6FEA - chains D and E of the 6 polymer chains in the assembly; structure by X-ray diffraction, 1.20 A resolution.

Chain D:
Protein: Nitrogenase protein alpha chain
Organism: Azotobacter vinelandii DJ
Notes: EC 1.18.6.1
UniProtKB: C1DI25 (C1DI25_AZOVD); residues 1-474 here = UniProt positions 1-474
Chain sequence (474 residues; each row starts with the number of its first residue):
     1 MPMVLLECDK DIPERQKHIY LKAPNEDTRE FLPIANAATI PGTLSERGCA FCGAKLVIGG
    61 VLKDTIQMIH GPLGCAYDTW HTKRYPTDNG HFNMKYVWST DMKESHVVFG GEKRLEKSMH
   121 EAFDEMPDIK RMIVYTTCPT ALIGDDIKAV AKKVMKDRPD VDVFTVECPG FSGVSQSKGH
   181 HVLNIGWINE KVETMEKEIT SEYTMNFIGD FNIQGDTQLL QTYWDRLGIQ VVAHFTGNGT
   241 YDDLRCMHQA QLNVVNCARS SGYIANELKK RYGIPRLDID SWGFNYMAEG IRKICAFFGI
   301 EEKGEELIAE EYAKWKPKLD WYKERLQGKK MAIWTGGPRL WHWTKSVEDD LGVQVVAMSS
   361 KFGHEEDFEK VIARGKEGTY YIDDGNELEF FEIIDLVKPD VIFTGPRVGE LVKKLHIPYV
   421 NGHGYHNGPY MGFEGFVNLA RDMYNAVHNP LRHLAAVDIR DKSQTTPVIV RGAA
Not modelled in the structure: 1, 463-474
Metal / ion sites: fe(8)-S(7) cluster Fe: Cys49, Cys75, Cys138 (shared with Cys31(E), Cys56(E), Cys115(E), Ser153(E) of chain E); FeV Fe: Cys257, His423 (together with 3-hydroxy-3-carboxy-adipic acid, carbonate ion); Zn2+: His448 (shared with 1 residue of chain B)
Small-molecule neighbours:
  - fe(8)-S(7) cluster (CLF): Cys49, Phe51, Pro72, Gly74, Cys75, Asp78, Thr137, Cys138, Pro169, Gly170
  - carbonate ion (CO3): Thr335, Gly336, Gly337, Pro338, Arg339, Leu340, His423
  - FeV (D6N): Val57, Lys83, Gln176, His180, Phe211, Ile213, Cys257, Arg259, Ser260, Trp282, Gly336, Pro338, Arg339, Lys361, Phe362, Gly422, His423
  - hydrosulfuric acid (H2S): Arg47, Gly48, Ser175, Gln176, Lys361, Phe362
  - 3-hydroxy-3-carboxy-adipic acid (HCA): Cys52, Leu56, Thr82, Lys83, Gln176, Lys361, Gly405, Pro406, His423

Chain E:
Protein: Vanadium nitrogenase beta subunit, vnfK
Organism: Azotobacter vinelandii DJ
Notes: EC 1.18.6.1
UniProtKB: C1DI23 (C1DI23_AZOVD); residue numbers follow UniProt; this construct covers 1-475
Chain sequence (475 residues; numbered 1 to 475; the number before each row is that of its first residue):
     1 MSNCELTVLK PAEVKLSPRD REGIINPMYD CQPAGAQYAG IGIKDCIPLV HGGQGCTMFV
    61 RLLFAQHFKE NFDVASTSLH EESAVFGGAK RVEEGVLVLA RRYPNLRVIP IITTCSTEVI
   121 GDDIEGSIRV CNRALEAEFP DRKIYLAPVH TPSFKGSHVT GYAECVKSVF KTITDAHGKG
   181 QPSGKLNVFP GWVNPGDVVL LKRYFKEMDV EANIYMDTED FDSPMLPNKS IETHGRTTVE
   241 DIADSANALA TLSLARYEGN TTGELLQKTF AVPNALVNTP YGIKNTDDML RKIAEVTGKE
   301 IPESLVRERG IALDALADLA HMFFANKKVA IFGHPDLVLG LAQFCMEVEL EPVLLLIGDD
   361 QGNKYKKDPR IEELKNTAHF DIEIVHNADL WELEKRINAG LQLDLIMGHS KGRYVAIEAN
   421 IPMVRVGFPT FDRAGLYRKP SIGYQGAMEL GEMIANAMFA HMEYTRNKEW ILNTW
Not modelled in the structure: 1-11
Metal / ion sites: fe(8)-S(7) cluster Fe: Cys31, Cys56, Cys115, Ser153 (shared with Cys49(D), Cys75(D), Cys138(D) of chain D); Mg2+ site 1: Glu70 (shared with 1 residue of chain B); Mg2+ site 2: Asp314 (shared with 1 residue of chain B); Zn2+: His379 (shared with 1 residue of chain A)
Small-molecule neighbours: fe(8)-S(7) cluster (CLF): Cys31, Pro33, Gly53, Gln54, Gly55, Cys56, Phe59, Thr114, Cys115, Ser153

How chain D and chain E interact:
Contacting residue pairs (144):
  Cys8(D) - Arg102(E)  hydrogen bond (backbone-side chain)
  Asp9(D) - Arg102(E)  salt bridge
  Asp11(D) - Arg101(E)
  Ile12(D) - Arg102(E)
  Ala38(D) - His80(E)
  Thr39(D) - Gln54(E)  hydrogen bond
  Thr39(D) - Ser78(E)
  Thr39(D) - His80(E)  hydrogen bond (backbone-side chain)
  Thr39(D) - Arg91(E)  hydrogen bond (backbone-side chain)
  Ile40(D) - Glu94(E)
  Pro41(D) - Ser76(E)
  Pro41(D) - Thr77(E)
  Pro41(D) - Arg91(E)
  Pro41(D) - Glu94(E)
  Pro41(D) - Gly95(E)
  Pro41(D) - Val98(E)
  Gly42(D) - Ser76(E)  hydrogen bond (backbone-backbone)
  Gly42(D) - Gly95(E)
  Gly42(D) - Val98(E)
  Gly42(D) - Leu99(E)
  Thr43(D) - Val98(E)
  Thr43(D) - Arg102(E)
  Leu44(D) - Asp73(E)
  Leu44(D) - Val74(E)
  Leu44(D) - Ala75(E)  hydrophobic
  Leu44(D) - Leu99(E)  hydrophobic
  Leu44(D) - Tyr103(E)
  Ser45(D) - Met58(E)
  Glu46(D) - Met58(E)
  Arg47(D) - Gln54(E)
  Arg47(D) - Met58(E)
  Gly48(D) - Gln54(E)
  Cys49(D) - Gly55(E)
  Cys52(D) - Phe59(E)  hydrophobic
  Pro72(D) - Ser153(E)
  Leu73(D) - Ile24(E)  hydrophobic
  Leu73(D) - Tyr29(E)
  Leu73(D) - Asp30(E)
  Leu73(D) - Cys31(E)
  Leu73(D) - Ser153(E)
  Gly74(D) - Asp30(E)
  Gly74(D) - Cys31(E)
  Tyr77(D) - Pro27(E)
  Tyr77(D) - Met28(E)
  Tyr77(D) - Tyr29(E)
  Tyr77(D) - Asp30(E)
  Tyr77(D) - Leu63(E)  hydrophobic
  Tyr77(D) - Lys411(E)  hydrogen bond (backbone-side chain)
  Tyr77(D) - Pro429(E)
  Asp78(D) - Asp30(E)
  Asp78(D) - Phe59(E)
  Thr79(D) - Phe59(E)
  Trp80(D) - Asn26(E)
  Trp80(D) - Pro27(E)
  Trp80(D) - Lys411(E)  hydrogen bond (backbone-side chain)
  His81(D) - Gln66(E)  hydrogen bond (backbone-side chain)
  His81(D) - Lys411(E)  hydrogen bond (side chain-backbone)
  His81(D) - Arg413(E)
  His81(D) - Tyr414(E)
  His81(D) - Phe431(E)
  Thr82(D) - Leu62(E)
  Lys95(D) - Asn26(E)  hydrogen bond (backbone-side chain)
  Lys95(D) - Tyr414(E)
  Lys95(D) - Glu418(E)  salt bridge
  Tyr96(D) - Asn26(E)
  Tyr96(D) - Trp391(E)  hydrophobic
  Tyr96(D) - Glu394(E)  hydrogen bond
  Val97(D) - Ile25(E)
  Val97(D) - Asn26(E)  hydrogen bond (backbone-side chain)
  Val97(D) - Pro27(E)
  Trp98(D) - Ile24(E)
  Trp98(D) - Ile25(E)
  Ser99(D) - Gly23(E)
  Ser99(D) - Ile24(E)  hydrogen bond (backbone-backbone)
  Asp101(D) - Arg19(E)  salt bridge
  Asp101(D) - Glu22(E)
  Asp101(D) - Ile24(E)
  Met102(D) - Phe154(E)
  Lys103(D) - Phe154(E)
  Lys103(D) - Asp360(E)  salt bridge
  Glu104(D) - Phe154(E)  hydrogen bond (backbone-backbone)
  Glu104(D) - Lys155(E)  salt bridge
  Val107(D) - Val119(E)  hydrophobic
  Val107(D) - Phe154(E)  hydrophobic
  Arg114(D) - Glu22(E)  salt bridge
  Lys117(D) - Glu22(E)
  Ser118(D) - Gly23(E)
  Glu121(D) - Arg21(E)
  Glu121(D) - Glu22(E)  hydrogen bond (side chain-backbone)
  Glu121(D) - Gly23(E)  hydrogen bond (side chain-backbone)
  Glu125(D) - Arg21(E)
  Glu125(D) - Trp391(E)  hydrogen bond
  Glu125(D) - Lys395(E)  salt bridge
  Met126(D) - Trp391(E)  hydrophobic
  Cys138(D) - Ser116(E)
  Pro139(D) - Cys115(E)
  Leu142(D) - Ala84(E)
  Leu142(D) - Ser116(E)
  Leu142(D) - Val119(E)  hydrophobic
  Leu142(D) - Ile120(E)  hydrophobic
  Phe171(D) - Leu79(E)
  Phe171(D) - His80(E)
  Phe171(D) - Glu81(E)  hydrogen bond (backbone-backbone)
  Phe171(D) - Ala84(E)  hydrophobic
  Ser172(D) - Glu81(E)
  Gly173(D) - His80(E)
  Gly173(D) - Glu81(E)  hydrogen bond (backbone-side chain)
  Val174(D) - Gln54(E)
  Val174(D) - His80(E)
  Ser175(D) - Gln54(E)
  Lys178(D) - Glu81(E)  salt bridge
  Asn386(D) - Arg102(E)  hydrogen bond
  Glu387(D) - Arg61(E)  salt bridge
  Glu387(D) - Asn71(E)
  Glu387(D) - Asp73(E)
  Leu388(D) - Arg102(E)
  Leu388(D) - Tyr103(E)
  Phe391(D) - Ile231(E)  hydrophobic
  Arg407(D) - Met58(E)
  Arg407(D) - Arg61(E)
  Arg407(D) - Ala65(E)
  Arg407(D) - Asn71(E)  hydrogen bond
  Glu410(D) - Ala65(E)
  Glu410(D) - Lys69(E)
  Glu410(D) - Glu70(E)  hydrogen bond (side chain-backbone)
  Leu411(D) - Asn71(E)
  Lys413(D) - Met225(E)
  Lys414(D) - Glu70(E)  salt bridge
  Lys414(D) - Ser223(E)  hydrogen bond
  Lys414(D) - Pro224(E)
  Lys414(D) - Lys229(E)
  Lys414(D) - Ile231(E)
  Lys414(D) - Thr233(E)
  Leu415(D) - Lys229(E)
  His416(D) - Met225(E)
  His416(D) - Leu226(E)  hydrogen bond (side chain-backbone)
  His416(D) - Pro227(E)
  His416(D) - Lys229(E)
  Ala455(D) - Met225(E)  hydrophobic
  Ala455(D) - Leu226(E)
  Ala455(D) - Pro227(E)
  Ala456(D) - Pro227(E)
  Val457(D) - Pro227(E)
  Asp458(D) - Pro227(E)
Other interface residues (no listed pair), chain D (74 interface residues in all): Glu14, Leu56, Ala76, Met94, Thr100, Ile143, Glu389, Pro406
Other interface residues (no listed pair), chain E (74 interface residues in all): Leu49, Val60, Gly156, Ser230, Asn387, Leu390, Ser410

In short:
Chain D and chain E each contribute 74 residues to their interface, with 24 hydrogen bonds and 10 salt
bridges. Among the polar pairs are Asp9(D)-Arg102(E), Lys95(D)-Glu418(E) and Asp101(D)-Arg19(E). Fe(8)-S(7)
cluster is bound between chain D and chain E.
Here chain D is Nitrogenase protein alpha chain and chain E is Vanadium nitrogenase beta subunit, vnfK, both
from Azotobacter vinelandii DJ. Entry 6FEA (A. vinelandii vanadium nitrogenase, turnover state) was determined
by X-ray diffraction.
